PDB entry 6MGT | X-ray diffraction, 2.77 A resolution | chains A and B

Chain A (and B):
Name: 2-amino-3-carboxymuconate 6-semialdehyde decarboxylase
Organism: Pseudomonas fluorescens
Notes: chain B of this document is another copy of the same molecule, construct and numbering; everything in this record applies to it too
Reference sequence: Q83V25 (Q83V25_PSEFL); numbering as in UniProt (aligned over 1-334)
Sequence (355 residues; numbered -20 to 334; the number before each row is that of its first residue; numbers below 1 keep their minus sign (Met-20 is residue -20)):
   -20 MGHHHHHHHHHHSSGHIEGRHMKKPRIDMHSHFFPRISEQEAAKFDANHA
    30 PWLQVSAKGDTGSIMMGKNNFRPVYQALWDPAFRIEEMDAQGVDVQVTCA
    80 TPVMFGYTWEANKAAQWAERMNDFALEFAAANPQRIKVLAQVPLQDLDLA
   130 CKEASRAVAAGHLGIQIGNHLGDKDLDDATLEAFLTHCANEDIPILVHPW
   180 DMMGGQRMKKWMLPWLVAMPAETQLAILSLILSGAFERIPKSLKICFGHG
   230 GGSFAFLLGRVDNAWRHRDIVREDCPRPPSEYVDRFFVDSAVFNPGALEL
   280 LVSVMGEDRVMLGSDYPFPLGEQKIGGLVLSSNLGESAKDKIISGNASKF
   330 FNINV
Unresolved in the structure: -20 to 3, 334
Differences from the reference sequence: initiating methionine (-20); expression tag (-19 to 0); engineered mutation Ala110 (His in Q83V25)
Bound ions: Co2+: His9, His11, His177, Asp294
Reported in the primary citation:
  - mutagenesis - H110A: unchanged catalytic activity on ACMS

Chain A / chain B interface:
Residue-residue contacts (92; chain A residue first):
  His149(A) - Arg186(B)  hydrogen bond
  Gly151(A) - Arg186(B)
  Asp152(A) - Gln185(B)
  Asp152(A) - Arg186(B)
  Asp154(A) - Arg186(B)  salt bridge
  Asp156(A) - Lys188(B)  salt bridge
  Asp156(A) - Trp190(B)
  Met182(A) - Met182(B)  hydrophobic
  Gln185(A) - Asp152(B)
  Arg186(A) - His149(B)  hydrogen bond
  Arg186(A) - Gly151(B)
  Arg186(A) - Asp152(B)
  Arg186(A) - Asp154(B)  salt bridge
  Arg186(A) - Glu201(B)  salt bridge
  Arg186(A) - Leu204(B)
  Met187(A) - Leu204(B)  hydrophobic
  Trp190(A) - Asp156(B)
  Trp190(A) - Leu211(B)  hydrogen bond (side chain-backbone)
  Trp190(A) - Ser212(B)
  Trp190(A) - Ile249(B)
  Trp190(A) - Val250(B)
  Trp190(A) - Asp253(B)  hydrogen bond
  Met191(A) - Arg247(B)
  Met191(A) - Ile249(B)  hydrophobic
  Met191(A) - Val250(B)  hydrophobic
  Leu192(A) - Leu204(B)  hydrophobic
  Leu192(A) - Leu211(B)  hydrophobic
  Trp194(A) - Arg239(B)  hydrogen bond (backbone-side chain)
  Leu195(A) - Gln203(B)  hydrogen bond (backbone-side chain)
  Leu195(A) - Leu211(B)  hydrophobic
  Leu195(A) - Arg239(B)
  Leu195(A) - Ala243(B)  hydrophobic
  Val196(A) - Ala200(B)
  Val196(A) - Gln203(B)
  Val196(A) - Leu207(B)  hydrophobic
  Met198(A) - Arg239(B)
  Pro199(A) - Leu236(B)  hydrophobic
  Ala200(A) - Val196(B)
  Glu201(A) - Arg186(B)  salt bridge
  Gln203(A) - Leu195(B)  hydrogen bond (side chain-backbone)
  Gln203(A) - Val196(B)
  Leu204(A) - Arg186(B)
  Leu204(A) - Met187(B)  hydrophobic
  Leu204(A) - Leu192(B)  hydrophobic
  Leu207(A) - Val196(B)  hydrophobic
  Leu211(A) - Trp190(B)  hydrogen bond (backbone-side chain)
  Leu211(A) - Leu192(B)  hydrophobic
  Leu211(A) - Leu195(B)  hydrophobic
  Ser212(A) - Trp190(B)
  His228(A) - Arg239(B)
  Gly231(A) - Phe235(B)
  Ser232(A) - Ser232(B)
  Phe235(A) - Gly231(B)
  Phe235(A) - Phe235(B)  hydrophobic
  Phe235(A) - Ala276(B)
  Phe235(A) - Leu279(B)  hydrophobic
  Leu236(A) - Pro199(B)  hydrophobic
  Gly238(A) - Phe272(B)
  Arg239(A) - Trp194(B)  hydrogen bond (side chain-backbone)
  Arg239(A) - Leu195(B)
  Arg239(A) - Met198(B)
  Arg239(A) - His228(B)
  Arg239(A) - Val271(B)
  Arg239(A) - Phe272(B)
  Asn242(A) - Phe272(B)
  Asn242(A) - Leu299(B)
  Ala243(A) - Leu195(B)  hydrophobic
  Ala243(A) - Leu299(B)  hydrophobic
  His246(A) - Pro298(B)
  His246(A) - Gln302(B)  hydrogen bond
  Arg247(A) - Met191(B)
  Arg247(A) - Pro298(B)
  Ile249(A) - Trp190(B)
  Ile249(A) - Met191(B)  hydrophobic
  Val250(A) - Trp190(B)
  Val250(A) - Met191(B)  hydrophobic
  Asp253(A) - Trp190(B)  hydrogen bond
  Val271(A) - Arg239(B)
  Phe272(A) - Gly238(B)
  Phe272(A) - Arg239(B)
  Phe272(A) - Asn242(B)
  Gly275(A) - Leu279(B)
  Ala276(A) - Phe235(B)
  Ala276(A) - Leu279(B)
  Leu279(A) - Phe235(B)  hydrophobic
  Leu279(A) - Gly275(B)
  Leu279(A) - Ala276(B)
  Pro298(A) - His246(B)
  Pro298(A) - Arg247(B)
  Leu299(A) - Asn242(B)
  Leu299(A) - Ala243(B)  hydrophobic
  Glu301(A) - Asn242(B)
Interface residues without a listed pair, chain A (52 interface residues in all): Asn148, Lys189, Val240, Asn273, Gly300, Gln302
Interface residues without a listed pair, chain B (54 interface residues in all): Asn148, Lys189, Ser208, Val240, Asn273, Gly300, Glu301

Summary:
The interface between chain A and chain B involves 52 residues on one side and 54 on the other, with 11
hydrogen bonds and 5 salt bridges. Polar contacts include Asp154(A)-Arg186(B), Asp156(A)-Lys188(B) and
Arg186(A)-Glu201(B). From the paper: H110A of chain A leaves catalytic activity on ACMS unchanged.
Both chains are 2-amino-3-carboxymuconate 6-semialdehyde decarboxylase (Pseudomonas fluorescens). Entry 6MGT
(Crystal structure of alpha-Amino-beta-Carboxymuconate-epsilon-Semialdehyde Decarboxylase Mutant H110A) was
determined by X-ray diffraction (same publication as 6MGS).
